6L49 - chains J and W of the 26 polymer chains in the assembly; structure by electron microscopy, 18.90 A resolution (very low resolution: no residue pairs are listed; an interface is given only as per-side residue counts).

# Chain J
Molecule: 485-nt DNA strand
Sequence (485 nucleotides; each row starts with the number of its first residue; numbers below 1 keep their minus sign (DA-242 is residue -242)):
  -242 ATCGATGTAT ATATCTGACA CGTGCCTGGA GACTAGGGAG TAATCCCCTT GGCGGTTAAA
  -182 ACGCGGGGGA CAGCGCGTAC GTGCGTTTAA GCGGTGCTAG AGCTGTCTAC GACCAATTGA
  -122 GCGGCCTCGG CACCGGGATT CTGATTATCC AGGCCGTTGG GGCCTATCCA ATCGATGTAT
   -62 ATATCTGACA CGTGCCTGGA GACTAGGGAG TAATCCCCTT GGCGGTTAAA ACGCGGGGGA
    -2 CAGCGCGTAC GTGCGTTTAA GCGGTGCTAG AGCTGTCTAC GACCAATTGA GCGGCCTCGG
    58 CACCGGGATT CTGATTATCC AGGCCGTCCG GGCCTATCCA ATCGATGTAT ATATCTGACA
   118 CGTGCCTGGA GACTAGGGAG TAATCCCCTT GGCGGTTAAA ACGCGGGGGA CAGCGCGTAC
   178 GTGCGTTTAA GCGGTGCTAG AGCTGTCTAC GACCAATTGA GCGGCCTCGG CACCGGGATT
   238 CTGAT

# Chain W
Protein: Histone H3.1
Source organism: Homo sapiens
UniProtKB: P68431 (H31_HUMAN); residues 0-135 here correspond to UniProt positions 1-136 (UniProt number = residue number + 1)
Chain sequence (139 residues; each row starts with the number of its first residue; numbers below 1 keep their minus sign (Gly-3 is residue -3)):
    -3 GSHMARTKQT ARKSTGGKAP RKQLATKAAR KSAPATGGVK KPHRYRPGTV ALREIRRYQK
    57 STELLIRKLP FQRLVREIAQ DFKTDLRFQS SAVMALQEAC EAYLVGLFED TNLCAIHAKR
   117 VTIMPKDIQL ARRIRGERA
Disordered / not traced: -3 to 38
Construct notes: expression tag (-3 to -1)
UniProt features mapped onto this chain:
  - modified residue: Arg2 (Asymmetric dimethylarginine), Thr3 (Phosphothreonine), Lys4 (Allysine), Gln5 (5-glutamyl dopamine), Thr6 (Phosphothreonine), Arg8 (Citrulline), Lys9 (N6,N6,N6-trimethyllysine), Ser10 (ADP-ribosylserine), Thr11 (Phosphothreonine), Lys14 (N6-(2-hydroxyisobutyryl)lysine), Arg17 (Asymmetric dimethylarginine), Lys18 (N6-(2-hydroxyisobutyryl)lysine), Lys23 (N6-(2-hydroxyisobutyryl)lysine), Arg26 (Citrulline), Lys27 (N6,N6,N6-trimethyllysine), Ser28 (ADP-ribosylserine), Lys36 (N6,N6,N6-trimethyllysine), Lys37 (N6-methyllysine), Tyr41 (Phosphotyrosine), Lys56 (N6,N6,N6-trimethyllysine) and 8 more in UniProt
  - lipidation: Lys18 (N6-decanoyllysine)

# How chain J and chain W interact
At this resolution (19 A) residue pairs are not listed: 15 residues of chain J and 18 of chain W lie at the interface.

# Summary
Chain J and chain W form an interface of 15 and 18 residues respectively.
Chain J is a 485-nt DNA strand and chain W is Histone H3.1 (Homo sapiens); the structure, H3-CA-H3
tri-nucleosome with the 22 base-pair linker DNA, was determined by electron microscopy, deposited together
with 6L4A.
